PDB entry 1L0D | X-ray diffraction, 1.53 A resolution | chain A

[Chain A]
Protein: beta-lactamase
From: Escherichia coli
Notes: EC 3.5.2.6
UniProtKB: P00811 (AMPC_ECOLI); residues 4-361 here correspond to UniProt positions 20-377 (UniProt number = residue number + 16)
Amino-acid sequence (358 residues; row label = number of the first residue in the row):
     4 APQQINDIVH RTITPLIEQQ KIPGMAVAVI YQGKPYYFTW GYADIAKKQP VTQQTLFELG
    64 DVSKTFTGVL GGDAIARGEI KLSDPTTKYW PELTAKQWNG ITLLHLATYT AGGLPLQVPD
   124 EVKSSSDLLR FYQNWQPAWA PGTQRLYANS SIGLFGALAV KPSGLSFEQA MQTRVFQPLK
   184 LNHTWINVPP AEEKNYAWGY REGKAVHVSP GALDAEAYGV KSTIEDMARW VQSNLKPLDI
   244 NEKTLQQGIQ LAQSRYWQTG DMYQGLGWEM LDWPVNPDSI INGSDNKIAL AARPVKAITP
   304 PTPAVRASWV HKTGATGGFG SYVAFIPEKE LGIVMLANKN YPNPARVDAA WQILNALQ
Unresolved in the structure: 284-290
Construct notes: engineered mutation Asp64 (Ser80 in P00811)
Curated features (UniProtKB/Swiss-Prot):
  - binding site (a beta-lactam): Gln120, Tyr150, Asn152, Ala318, Asn343
What the authors report for this chain:
  - catalytic residues: Lys67, Tyr150, Asn152, Lys315 (citing earlier work)
  - catalytic residues: Ala318 (proposed by the authors, not directly observed)
  - mutagenesis - S64D (4.7 kcal/mol): increased stability in response to pH is changed from 6.8 to 4.4
  - mutagenesis - S64D, K67E, K67N, K67T, Y150E, N152D, K315A: decreased catalytic activity
  - mutagenesis - K67T: increased stability in response to neutral pH
  - mutagenesis - K67E, K67N, N152D: increased stability in response to pH 4.4
  - mutagenesis - N152D: unchanged stability in response to pH 6.8
  - mutagenesis - Y150E, K315A: increased stability in response to low pH
  - mutagenesis - S86D, K197Q: unchanged stability
  - mutagenesis - N279H (2 0.6 kcal/mol): decreased stability
  - mutagenesis - K67E, K67N: increased stability in response to the lower pH

[Summary]
From UniProt: 5 beta-lactam-binding residues. The paper reports catalytic residues Lys67, Tyr150 and Asn152
among others; S64D, K67E and K67N, among others, reduce catalytic activity; 10 substitutions were tested in
all.
Chain A is beta-lactamase (Escherichia coli); the structure, X-ray Crystal Structure of AmpC S64D Mutant
beta-Lactamase, was determined by X-ray diffraction (same publication as 1L0E, 1L0F and 1L0G).
